PDB entry 8X3G | X-ray diffraction, 1.84 A resolution | chains B and C of the 6 polymer chains in the assembly

# Chain B
Name: Agmatinase family protein
Organism: Aminobacter sp. NyZ550
Reference sequence: A0A9E9PQ69 (A0A9E9PQ69_9HYPH); residue numbers follow UniProt; this construct covers 1-357
Amino-acid sequence (378 residues; row label = number of the first residue in the row; numbers below 1 keep their minus sign (Met-20 is residue -20)):
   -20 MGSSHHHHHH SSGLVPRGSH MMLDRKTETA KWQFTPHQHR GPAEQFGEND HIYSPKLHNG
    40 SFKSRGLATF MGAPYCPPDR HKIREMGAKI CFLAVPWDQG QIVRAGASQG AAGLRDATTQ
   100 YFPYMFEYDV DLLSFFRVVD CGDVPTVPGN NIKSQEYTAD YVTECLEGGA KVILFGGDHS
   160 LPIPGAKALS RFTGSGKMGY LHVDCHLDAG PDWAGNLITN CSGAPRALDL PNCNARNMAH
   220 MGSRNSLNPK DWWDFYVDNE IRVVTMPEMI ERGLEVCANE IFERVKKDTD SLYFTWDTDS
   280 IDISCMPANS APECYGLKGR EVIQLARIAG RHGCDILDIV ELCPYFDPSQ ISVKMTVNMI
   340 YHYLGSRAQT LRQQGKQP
Unresolved in the structure: -20 to 7
Construct notes: initiating methionine (-20); expression tag (-19 to 0)
Metal / ion sites: Mn2+ site 1: His158, Asp183, Asp187, Asp276 (together with glycerol); Mn2+ site 2: Asp183, His185, Asp276, Asp278 (together with glycerol)
From the paper describing this entry:
  - mutagenesis - N199H: decreased catalytic activity
  - mutagenesis - N199A: abolished catalytic activity
  - catalytic residues: Asn199 (proposed by the authors, not directly observed)

# Chain C
Name: Arginase family protein
Organism: Aminobacter sp. NyZ550
Reference sequence: A0A9E9PPA5 (A0A9E9PPA5_9HYPH); residues 1-348 here = UniProt positions 1-348
Amino-acid sequence (348 residues; numbered 1 to 348; the number before each row is that of its first residue):
     1 MNPAKSYAHL FSPLGGDAGD NYRAPGLITF LRSAHVPLNA EALKACGAKY AFVGVPFDEG
    61 NIGKPGSEDA PREFRLITQE YFSYWFEYNV DLHGKAVDCG DVSMPKVSPE VAHERIYRAV
   121 REVLKSGLIP IICGGDRSIS ITAARALSDH IGPQKKMGYM HFGAQLDMAD SWAGERNLAP
   181 CAMARITELP NLDIRNVAHL GARNAMNPKD HIDLSKERGL QYDSMFDLFD AGIYPLVERS
   241 IDRVWSGTDA QYLGFNFNVM DSSTAPGVTS TEPGGLESRE MMRIVDMIAK RGGVSVIDLT
   301 ELCPIFDISG TAARLAACVI MRLMASLAAQ DGDVIDDKLR RTDLVAAE
Unresolved in the structure: 1-5, 25-27, 346-348

# Chain B / chain C interface
Contacting residue pairs (79):
  Ile81(B) with Tyr22(C)
  Val82(B) with Tyr22(C); Arg23(C), hydrogen bond (backbone-side chain)
  Arg83(B) with Arg314(C)
  Pro190(B) with Arg341(C)
  Asp191(B) with Ser12(C); Arg341(C), salt bridge
  Trp192(B) with Ser12(C); Pro13(C); Tyr22(C), hydrophobic; Phe82(C), hydrophobic
  Ala193(B) with Pro13(C), hydrogen bond (backbone-backbone); Leu14(C); Gly15(C)
  Gly194(B) with Gly15(C)
  Ser222(B) with Phe86(C)
  Arg223(B) with Glu87(C)
  Asn224(B) with Trp85(C); Phe86(C); Glu87(C), hydrogen bond (backbone-side chain); Cys318(C); Arg322(C), hydrogen bond
  Ser225(B) with Tyr81(C); Phe82(C), hydrogen bond (backbone-backbone); Tyr84(C); Trp85(C)
  Leu226(B) with Tyr22(C); Glu80(C); Tyr81(C)
  Asn227(B) with Tyr84(C); Phe86(C)
  Pro228(B) with Leu10(C); Phe11(C); Ser12(C); Phe82(C), hydrophobic; Tyr84(C)
  Lys229(B) with Leu10(C), hydrogen bond (backbone-backbone); Phe11(C); Tyr84(C); Ile335(C); Asp337(C), hydrogen bond (side chain-backbone); Leu339(C), hydrogen bond (side chain-backbone); Arg340(C)
  Asp230(B) with Phe11(C); Ser12(C), hydrogen bond; Arg341(C)
  Trp231(B) with Ser12(C), hydrogen bond
  Trp232(B) with Tyr84(C); Phe86(C), hydrophobic
  Asp233(B) with Phe11(C); Leu339(C); Arg340(C), salt bridge
  Asp237(B) with Arg340(C), salt bridge
  Met245(B) with Arg279(C)
  Pro246(B) with Glu87(C)
  Ile249(B) with Arg279(C)
  Asp281(B) with Ser278(C), hydrogen bond
  Ile282(B) with Thr311(C); Arg314(C)
  Ser283(B) with Ser263(C); Thr264(C)
  Pro286(B) with Ser309(C), hydrogen bond (backbone-side chain)
  Pro291(B) with Ser309(C); Arg314(C)
  Glu292(B) with Tyr81(C), hydrogen bond
  Cys293(B) with Met282(C), hydrophobic; Leu315(C), hydrophobic; Cys318(C), hydrophobic
  Tyr294(B) with Ser278(C), hydrogen bond (backbone-side chain); Arg279(C); Met282(C), hydrophobic; Arg322(C)
  Gly295(B) with Arg279(C), hydrogen bond (backbone-side chain)
  Lys297(B) with Glu277(C), salt bridge; Arg279(C)
  Glu300(B) with Arg279(C), salt bridge
  Phe325(B) with Ile308(C); Ser309(C)
  Pro327(B) with Ile308(C)
Also at the interface, not in a pair above, chain B (43 interface residues in all): Leu186, Gly189, Val236, Thr244, Glu250, Leu296
Also at the interface, not in a pair above, chain C (39 interface residues in all): Gly19, Asp20, Asn21, Arg283, Met321, Asp336

# Summary
Chain B and chain C form an interface of 43 and 39 residues respectively, with 15 hydrogen bonds and 5 salt
bridges. Polar pairs include Asp191(B)-Arg341(C), Asp233(B)-Arg340(C) and Asp237(B)-Arg340(C). His158(B),
Asp183(B), Asp187(B) and Asp276(B) form the Mn2+ site 1. From the paper: the catalytic residue Asn199(B);
N199H of chain B reduces catalytic activity.
Here chain B is Agmatinase family protein and chain C is Arginase family protein, both from Aminobacter sp.
NyZ550. Entry 8X3G (Crystal structure of metformin hydrolase from Aminobacter) was determined by X-ray
diffraction.
